9BXA - chains A and B of the 7 polymer chains in the assembly; structure by electron microscopy, 3.37 A resolution.

Chain A:
Name: MnxG
From: Bacillus sp. (in: firmicutes)
Reference sequence: A7KBU7 (A7KBU7_9BACI); residue numbers follow UniProt; this construct covers 1-1227
Amino-acid sequence (1227 residues; row label = number of the first residue in the row):
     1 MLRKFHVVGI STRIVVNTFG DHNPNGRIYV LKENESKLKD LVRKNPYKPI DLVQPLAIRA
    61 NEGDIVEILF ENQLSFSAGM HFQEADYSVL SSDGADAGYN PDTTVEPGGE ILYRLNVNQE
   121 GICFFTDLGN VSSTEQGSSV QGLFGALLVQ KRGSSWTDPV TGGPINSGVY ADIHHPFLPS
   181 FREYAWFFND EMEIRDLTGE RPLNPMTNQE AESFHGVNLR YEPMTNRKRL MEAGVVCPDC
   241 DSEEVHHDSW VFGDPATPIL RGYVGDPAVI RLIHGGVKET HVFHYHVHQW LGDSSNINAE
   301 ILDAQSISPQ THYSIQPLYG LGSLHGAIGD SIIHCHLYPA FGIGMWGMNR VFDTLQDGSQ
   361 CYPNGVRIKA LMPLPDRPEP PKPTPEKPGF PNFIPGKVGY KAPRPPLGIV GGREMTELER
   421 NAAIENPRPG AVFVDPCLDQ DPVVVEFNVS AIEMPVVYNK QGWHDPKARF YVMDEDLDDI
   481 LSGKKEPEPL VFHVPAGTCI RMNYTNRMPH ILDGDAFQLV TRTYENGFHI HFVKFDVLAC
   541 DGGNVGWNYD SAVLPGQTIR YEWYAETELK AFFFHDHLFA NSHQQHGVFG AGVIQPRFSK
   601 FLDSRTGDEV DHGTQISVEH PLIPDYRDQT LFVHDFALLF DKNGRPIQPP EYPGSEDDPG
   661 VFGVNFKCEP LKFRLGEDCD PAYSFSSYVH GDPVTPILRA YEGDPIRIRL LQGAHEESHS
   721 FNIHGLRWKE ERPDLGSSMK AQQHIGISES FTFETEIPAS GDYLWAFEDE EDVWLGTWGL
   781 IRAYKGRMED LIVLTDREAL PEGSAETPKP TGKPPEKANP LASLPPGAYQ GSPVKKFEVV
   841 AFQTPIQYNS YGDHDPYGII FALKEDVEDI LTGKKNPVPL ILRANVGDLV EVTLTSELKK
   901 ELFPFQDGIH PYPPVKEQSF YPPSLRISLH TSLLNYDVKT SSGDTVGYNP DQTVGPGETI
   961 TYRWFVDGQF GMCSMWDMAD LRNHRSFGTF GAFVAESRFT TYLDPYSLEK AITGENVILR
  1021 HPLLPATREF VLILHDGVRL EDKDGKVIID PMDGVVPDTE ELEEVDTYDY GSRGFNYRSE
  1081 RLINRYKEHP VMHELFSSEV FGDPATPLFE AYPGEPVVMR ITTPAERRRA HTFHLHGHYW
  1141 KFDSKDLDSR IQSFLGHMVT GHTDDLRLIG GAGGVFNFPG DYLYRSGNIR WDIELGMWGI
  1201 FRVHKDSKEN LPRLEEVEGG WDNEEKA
Disordered / not traced: 1218-1227
Differences from the reference sequence: engineered mutation Ala340 (His in A7KBU7)
Disulfides: Cys237-Cys240, Cys437-Cys499

Chain B:
Name: MnxE
From: Bacillus sp. (in: firmicutes)
Reference sequence: A7KBU5 (A7KBU5_9BACI); residues 1-110 here = UniProt positions 1-110
Amino-acid sequence (110 residues; row label = number of the first residue in the row):
     1 MHDSPLKSLS AASNVASVND PLFDFFNKHM GKQILIITES SQLNILGQTF RPIFCGKVAE
    61 VEPGHLTLSP VTIKILNAPF HKFPIPLSIP FEKIAHFTTD VDCSMRIPLV
Disordered / not traced: 1-18
Disulfides: Cys55-Cys103

How chain A and chain B interact:
Residue-residue contacts (15; chain A residue first):
  His620(A) - Leu46(B)
  Leu622(A) - His81(B)  hydrogen bond (backbone-side chain)
  Ile623(A) - His81(B)
  Pro624(A) - His81(B)
  Arg707(A) - Gln48(B)
  Arg732(A) - Gln48(B)  hydrogen bond
  Arg732(A) - Thr49(B)  hydrogen bond
  Arg732(A) - Asn77(B)
  Pro733(A) - Gln42(B)
  Pro733(A) - Thr49(B)
  Leu735(A) - Arg51(B)
  Glu756(A) - Asn77(B)
  Glu756(A) - Pro79(B)
  Asp796(A) - His81(B)  salt bridge
  Asp967(A) - Val110(B)
Interface residues without a listed pair, chain A (18 interface residues in all): Pro621, Pro705, Lys729, Met739, Glu754, Gly827, Gly968
Interface residues without a listed pair, chain B (15 interface residues in all): Ile45, Ile75, Leu76, Ala78, Pro84, Arg106

In short:
18 residues of chain A and 15 residues of chain B are in contact, with 3 hydrogen bonds and 1 salt bridge.
Among the polar pairs are Asp796(A)-His81(B), Leu622(A)-His81(B) and Arg732(A)-Gln48(B).
Chain A is MnxG and chain B is MnxE, both from Bacillus sp. (in: firmicutes); the structure, Structure of Mnx
H340A complex from Bacillus sp. PL-12, was determined by electron microscopy.
